7D7D - chains D and E of the 12 polymer chains in the assembly; structure by electron microscopy, 4.50 A resolution (low resolution: residue-level contacts below are approximate; hydrogen-bond / salt-bridge calls are withheld).

Chain D:
Protein: DNA-directed RNA polymerase subunit beta'
From: Escherichia coli
Notes: EC 2.7.7.6
UniProtKB: D7Y6A2 (D7Y6A2_ECOLX); residue numbers follow UniProt; this construct covers 1-1407
Sequence (1407 residues; row label = number of the first residue in the row):
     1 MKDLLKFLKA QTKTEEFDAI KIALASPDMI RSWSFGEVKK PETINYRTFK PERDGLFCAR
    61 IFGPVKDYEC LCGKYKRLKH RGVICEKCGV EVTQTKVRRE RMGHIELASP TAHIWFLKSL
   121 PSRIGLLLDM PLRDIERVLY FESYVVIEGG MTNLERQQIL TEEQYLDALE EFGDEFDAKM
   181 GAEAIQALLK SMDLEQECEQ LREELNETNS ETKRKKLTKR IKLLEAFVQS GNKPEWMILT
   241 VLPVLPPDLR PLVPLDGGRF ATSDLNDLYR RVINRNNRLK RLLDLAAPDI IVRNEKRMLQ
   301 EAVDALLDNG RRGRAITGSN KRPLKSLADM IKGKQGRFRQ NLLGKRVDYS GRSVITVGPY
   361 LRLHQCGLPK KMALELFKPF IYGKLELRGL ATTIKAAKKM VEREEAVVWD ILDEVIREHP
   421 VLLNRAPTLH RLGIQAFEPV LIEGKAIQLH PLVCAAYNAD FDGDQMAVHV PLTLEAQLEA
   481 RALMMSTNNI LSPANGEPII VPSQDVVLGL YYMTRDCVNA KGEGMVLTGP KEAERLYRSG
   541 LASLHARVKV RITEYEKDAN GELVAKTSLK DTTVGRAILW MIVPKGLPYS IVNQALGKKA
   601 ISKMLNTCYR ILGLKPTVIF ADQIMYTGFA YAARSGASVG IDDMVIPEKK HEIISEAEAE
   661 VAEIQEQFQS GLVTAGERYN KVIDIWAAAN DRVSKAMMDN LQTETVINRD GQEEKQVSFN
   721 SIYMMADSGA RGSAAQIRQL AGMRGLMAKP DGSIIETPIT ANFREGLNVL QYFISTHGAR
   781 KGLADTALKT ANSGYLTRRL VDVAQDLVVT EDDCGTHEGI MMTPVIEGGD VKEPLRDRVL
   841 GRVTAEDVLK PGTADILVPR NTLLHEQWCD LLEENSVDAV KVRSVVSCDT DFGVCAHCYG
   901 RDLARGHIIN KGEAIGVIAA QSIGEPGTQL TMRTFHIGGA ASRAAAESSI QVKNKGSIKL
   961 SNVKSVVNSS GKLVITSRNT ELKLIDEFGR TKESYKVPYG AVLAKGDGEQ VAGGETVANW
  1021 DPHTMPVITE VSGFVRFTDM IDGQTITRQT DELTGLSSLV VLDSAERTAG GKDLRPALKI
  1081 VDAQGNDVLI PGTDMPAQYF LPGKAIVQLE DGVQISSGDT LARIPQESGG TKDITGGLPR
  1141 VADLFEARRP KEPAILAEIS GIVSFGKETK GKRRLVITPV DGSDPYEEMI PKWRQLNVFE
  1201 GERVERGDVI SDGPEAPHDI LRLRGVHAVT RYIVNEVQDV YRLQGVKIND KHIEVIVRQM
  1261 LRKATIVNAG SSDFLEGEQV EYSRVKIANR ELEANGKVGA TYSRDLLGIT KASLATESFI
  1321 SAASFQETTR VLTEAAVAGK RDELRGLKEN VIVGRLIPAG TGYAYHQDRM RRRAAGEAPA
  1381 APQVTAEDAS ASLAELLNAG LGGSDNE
Disordered / not traced: 1-15, 933-947, 1127-1134, 1374-1407
Ion coordination: Zn2+ site 1: Cys72, Cys88; Mg2+: Asp460, Asp464; Zn2+ site 2: Cys814, Arg883, Cys888, Cys895, Cys898

Chain E:
Protein: DNA-directed RNA polymerase subunit omega
From: Escherichia coli
Notes: EC 2.7.7.6
UniProtKB: A0A070UPX4 (A0A070UPX4_ECOLX); residues 1-91 here = UniProt positions 1-91
Sequence (91 residues; numbered 1 to 91; the number before each row is that of its first residue):
     1 MARVTVQDAV EKIGNRFDLV LVAARRARQM QVGGKDPLVP EENDKTTVIA LREIEEGLIN
    61 NQILDVRERQ EQQEQEAAEL QAVTAIAEGR R
Disordered / not traced: 1, 73-91

Interface between chain D and chain E:
Contacting residue pairs (30; chain D residue first):
  Glu414(D) - Asn43(E)
  Glu414(D) - Lys45(E)
  Val415(D) - Lys45(E)
  Ile416(D) - Lys45(E)
  Arg417(D) - Asn43(E)
  Arg417(D) - Lys45(E)
  Glu418(D) - Asp44(E)
  Glu418(D) - Lys45(E)
  His419(D) - Lys45(E)
  Leu474(D) - Ala27(E)
  Leu474(D) - Gln31(E)
  Glu475(D) - Ala24(E)
  Glu475(D) - Arg28(E)
  Leu478(D) - Ala23(E)
  Leu478(D) - Ala24(E)
  Leu478(D) - Thr47(E)
  Leu478(D) - Leu51(E)
  Arg481(D) - Leu51(E)
  Ala482(D) - Val6(E)
  Leu483(D) - Arg16(E)
  Thr487(D) - Val4(E)
  Leu614(D) - Gln7(E)
  Lys615(D) - Thr5(E)
  Lys615(D) - Gln7(E)
  Arg905(D) - Arg16(E)
  Asn910(D) - Gly14(E)
  Asn910(D) - Asn15(E)
  Gly1360(D) - Phe17(E)
  Thr1361(D) - Phe17(E)
  Thr1361(D) - Val20(E)
Other interface residues (no listed pair), chain D (26 interface residues in all): His364, Gln477, Glu479, Asn488, Gly613, Ala1359, Ala1364
Other interface residues (no listed pair), chain E (23 interface residues in all): Arg3, Leu21, Thr46, Val48

Summary:
26 residues of chain D and 23 residues of chain E are in contact. Cys72(D) and Cys88(D) coordinate Zn2+ site
1. Asp460(D) and Asp464(D) form the Mg2+ site.
Here chain D is DNA-directed RNA polymerase subunit beta' and chain E is DNA-directed RNA polymerase subunit
omega, both from Escherichia coli. Entry 7D7D (CryoEM structure of gp45-dependent transcription activation
complex) was determined by electron microscopy (same publication as 7D7C).
